Entry 8SKU (electron microscopy, 3.20 A resolution); this record covers chains E and J of the 8 polymer chains in the assembly.

Chain E:
Molecule: Secretory component
From: Homo sapiens
Reference sequence: P01833 (PIGR_HUMAN); residues 1-547 here correspond to UniProt positions 19-565 (UniProt number = residue number + 18)
Sequence (553 residues; each row starts with the number of its first residue):
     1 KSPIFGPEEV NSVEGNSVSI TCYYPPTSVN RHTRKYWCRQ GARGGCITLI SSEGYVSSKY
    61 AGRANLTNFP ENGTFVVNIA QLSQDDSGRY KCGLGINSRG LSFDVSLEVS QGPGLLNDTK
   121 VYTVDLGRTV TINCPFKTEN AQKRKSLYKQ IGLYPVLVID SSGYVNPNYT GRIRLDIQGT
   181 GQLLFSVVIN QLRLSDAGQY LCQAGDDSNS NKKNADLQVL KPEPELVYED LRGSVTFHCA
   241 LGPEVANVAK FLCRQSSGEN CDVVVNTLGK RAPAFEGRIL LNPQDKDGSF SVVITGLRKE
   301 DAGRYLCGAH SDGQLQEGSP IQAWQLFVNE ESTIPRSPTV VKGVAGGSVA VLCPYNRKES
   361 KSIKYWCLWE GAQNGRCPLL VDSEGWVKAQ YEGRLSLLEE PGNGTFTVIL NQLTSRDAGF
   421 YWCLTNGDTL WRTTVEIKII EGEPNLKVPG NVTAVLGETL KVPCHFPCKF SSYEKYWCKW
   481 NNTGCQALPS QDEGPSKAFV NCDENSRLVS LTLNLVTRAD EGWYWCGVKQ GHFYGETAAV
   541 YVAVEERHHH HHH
Unresolved in the structure: 1, 491-501, 547-553
Disulfides: C22-C92, C38-C46, C134-C202, C239-C307, C253-C261, C464-C526, C478-C485
Glycans and other covalent adducts: N-acetylglucosamine (NAG) linked to N65, N72, N403, N451
Differences from the reference sequence: expression tag (548-553)
UniProt features mapped onto this chain:
  - glycosylation (N-linked (GlcNAc...) asparagine): N65, N72, N117, N168, N403, N451 (complex), N481

Chain J:
Molecule: Immunoglobulin J chain
From: Homo sapiens
Reference sequence: P01591 (IGJ_HUMAN); residues 1-137 here correspond to UniProt positions 23-159 (UniProt number = residue number + 22)
Sequence (137 residues; each row starts with the number of its first residue):
     1 QEDERIVLVD NKCKCARITS RIIRSSEDPN EDIVERNIRI IVPLNNRENI SDPTSPLRTR
    61 FVYHLSDLCK KCDPTEVELD NQIVTATQSN ICDEDSATET CYTYDRNKCY TAVVPLVYGG
   121 ETKMVETALT PDACYPD
Unresolved in the structure: 1-4, 95-96
Disulfides: C13-C101, C72-C92, C109-C134
Glycans and other covalent adducts: N-acetylglucosamine (NAG) linked to N49
UniProt features mapped onto this chain:
  - modified residue: Q1 (Pyrrolidone carboxylic acid)
  - glycosylation: N49 (N-linked (GlcNAc...) (complex) asparagine)

Chain E / chain J interface:
Pairs across the interface (14):
  S28(E) with Y135(J); D137(J), hydrogen bond
  V29(E) with R106(J); N107(J); A133(J), hydrophobic
  N30(E) with R106(J)
  R31(E) with D137(J), salt bridge
  H32(E) with D132(J); Y135(J); D137(J), salt bridge
  T33(E) with R106(J); D132(J)
  R99(E) with I41(J)
  L101(E) with R106(J)
Interface residues without a listed pair, chain E (10 interface residues in all): L94, K469
Interface residues without a listed pair, chain J (8 interface residues in all): Q82

Overview:
The interface between chain E and chain J involves 10 residues on one side and 8 on the other; the contacts
include 1 hydrogen bond and 2 salt bridges. Among the polar pairs are R31(E)-D137(J), H32(E)-D137(J) and
S28(E)-D137(J).
Chain E is Secretory component and chain J is Immunoglobulin J chain, both from Homo sapiens; the structure,
Structure of human SIgA1 in complex with human CD89 (FcaR1), was determined by electron microscopy, deposited
together with 8SKV.
